PDB entry 6SMF | X-ray diffraction, 2.34 A resolution | chains A and C of the 4 polymer chains in the assembly

Chain A (and C):
Molecule: 3-dehydroquinate dehydratase
From: Zymomonas mobilis subsp. mobilis (strain ATCC 31821 / ZM4 / CP4)
Notes: EC 4.2.1.10; chain C of this document is another copy of the same molecule, construct and numbering; everything in this record applies to it too
UniProtKB: Q5NPJ9 (Q5NPJ9_ZYMMO); residues 1-146 here = UniProt positions 1-146
Chain sequence (149 residues; numbered -2 to 146; the number before each row is that of its first residue; numbers below 1 keep their minus sign (Gly-2 is residue -2)):
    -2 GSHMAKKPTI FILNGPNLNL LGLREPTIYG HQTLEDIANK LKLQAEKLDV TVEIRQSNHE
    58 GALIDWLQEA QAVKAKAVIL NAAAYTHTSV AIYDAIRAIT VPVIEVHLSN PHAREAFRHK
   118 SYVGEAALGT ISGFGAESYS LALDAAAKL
Not modelled in the structure: -2 to 2
Construct notes: expression tag (-2 to 0)
Small-molecule neighbours: citrate anion (FLC): Leu15, Asn78, Ala80, Ala81, His84, His104, Leu105, Ser106, Pro108, Arg111, Arg115

Chain A / chain C interface:
Contacting residue pairs (34; chain A residue first):
  Glu57(A) - Glu57(C)
  Glu57(A) - Tyr82(C)
  Gly58(A) - Asn55(C)
  Gly58(A) - His56(C)
  Ala59(A) - His56(C)
  Ile61(A) - Asn14(C)
  Ile61(A) - Asn55(C)
  Ile61(A) - Tyr82(C)
  Asp62(A) - Asn55(C)  hydrogen bond
  Asp62(A) - His56(C)  salt bridge
  Gln65(A) - Asn14(C)  hydrogen bond
  Gln65(A) - Asn16(C)  hydrogen bond
  Gln65(A) - Leu17(C)
  Gln65(A) - Asn55(C)  hydrogen bond
  Thr85(A) - Thr85(C)
  Val87(A) - Ala81(C)  hydrophobic
  Val87(A) - Thr85(C)
  Val87(A) - Phe114(C)  hydrophobic
  Ala88(A) - Pro13(C)  hydrophobic
  Ala88(A) - Asn14(C)  hydrogen bond (backbone-side chain)
  Ala88(A) - Ala81(C)  hydrophobic
  Ala88(A) - Tyr82(C)  hydrophobic
  Tyr90(A) - Glu112(C)  hydrogen bond
  Tyr90(A) - Phe114(C)  hydrophobic
  Tyr90(A) - Arg115(C)
  Asp91(A) - Asn14(C)
  Asp91(A) - Ala81(C)
  Asp91(A) - Arg115(C)  salt bridge
  Ala92(A) - Asn14(C)
  Arg94(A) - Arg21(C)  hydrogen bond (backbone-side chain)
  Arg94(A) - Glu112(C)  salt bridge
  Ala95(A) - Leu17(C)  hydrophobic
  Ala95(A) - Arg21(C)
  Ile96(A) - Arg21(C)  hydrogen bond (backbone-side chain)
Also at the interface, not in a pair above, chain A (16 interface residues in all): Thr97
Also at the interface, not in a pair above, chain C (15 interface residues in all): His84

Overview:
16 residues of chain A and 15 residues of chain C are in contact; the contacts include 8 hydrogen bonds and 3
salt bridges. Among the polar pairs are Asp62(A)-His56(C), Asp91(A)-Arg115(C) and Arg94(A)-Glu112(C). Ligands
of chain A: citrate anion.
Both chains are 3-dehydroquinate dehydratase (Zymomonas mobilis subsp. mobilis (strain ATCC 31821 / ZM4 /
CP4)). Entry 6SMF (The crystal structure of type II dehydroquinase from zymomonas mobilis) was determined by
X-ray diffraction together with 6SME from the same study.
